6ABX - chains A and B; structure by X-ray diffraction, 1.70 A resolution.

[Chain A (and B)]
Molecule: Citrate synthase
Source organism: Metallosphaera sedula (strain ATCC 51363 / DSM 5348 / JCM 9185 / NBRC 15509 / TH2)
Notes: EC 2.3.3.16; chain B of this document is another copy of the same molecule, construct and numbering; everything in this record applies to it too
Reference sequence: A4YGX6 (A4YGX6_METS5); residues 1-370 here = UniProt positions 1-370
Sequence (378 residues; each row starts with the number of its first residue):
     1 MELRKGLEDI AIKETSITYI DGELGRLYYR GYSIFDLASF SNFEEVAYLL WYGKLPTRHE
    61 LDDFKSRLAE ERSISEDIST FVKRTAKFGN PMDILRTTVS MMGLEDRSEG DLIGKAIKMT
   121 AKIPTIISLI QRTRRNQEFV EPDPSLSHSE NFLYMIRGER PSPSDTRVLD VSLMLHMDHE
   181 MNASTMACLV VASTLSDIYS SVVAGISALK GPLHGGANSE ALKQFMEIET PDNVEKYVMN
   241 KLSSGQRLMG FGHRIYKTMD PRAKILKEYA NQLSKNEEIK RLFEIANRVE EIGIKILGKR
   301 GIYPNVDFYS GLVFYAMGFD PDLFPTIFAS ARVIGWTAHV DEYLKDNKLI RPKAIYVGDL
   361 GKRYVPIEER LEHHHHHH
Unresolved in the structure: 371-378
Sequence notes: expression tag (371-378)
Ligand contacts: citrate anion (FLC): His179, Asn182, His214, Gly215, Gly216, His253, Ile255, Arg262, Asn305, Val306, Phe328, Arg332
What the authors report for this chain:
  - catalytic residues: His214, His253, Asp307
  - binding site for citrate anion: His253, Arg262, Arg332, Arg351
  - conformationally variable residues (loop rearrangement): Pro212 to Ala221

[Interface between chain A and chain B]
Contacting residue pairs (223):
  Leu3(A) - Ala11(B)
  Leu3(A) - Ile12(B)
  Leu3(A) - Lys13(B)
  Leu3(A) - Glu14(B)
  Arg4(A) - Ala11(B)  hydrogen bond (backbone-backbone)
  Lys5(A) - Ile12(B)
  Lys5(A) - Tyr343(B)
  Lys5(A) - Asp346(B)  salt bridge
  Lys5(A) - Lys348(B)  hydrogen bond (backbone-side chain)
  Gly6(A) - Leu349(B)
  Gly6(A) - Ile350(B)
  Gly6(A) - Arg351(B)  hydrogen bond (backbone-backbone)
  Leu7(A) - Leu7(B)  hydrophobic
  Leu7(A) - Ile10(B)  hydrophobic
  Leu7(A) - Ile12(B)  hydrophobic
  Leu7(A) - Ile350(B)  hydrophobic
  Leu7(A) - Arg351(B)
  Leu7(A) - Pro352(B)
  Glu8(A) - Lys348(B)  salt bridge
  Asp9(A) - Met1(B)
  Asp9(A) - Lys353(B)  salt bridge
  Ile10(A) - Arg4(B)
  Ile10(A) - Leu7(B)  hydrophobic
  Ile10(A) - Pro352(B)
  Ile10(A) - Lys353(B)  hydrogen bond (backbone-backbone)
  Ala11(A) - Glu2(B)
  Ala11(A) - Leu3(B)
  Ala11(A) - Arg4(B)  hydrogen bond (backbone-backbone)
  Ala11(A) - Lys5(B)
  Ala11(A) - Lys353(B)
  Ala11(A) - Ile355(B)  hydrophobic
  Ile12(A) - Leu3(B)
  Ile12(A) - Lys5(B)
  Ile12(A) - Leu7(B)  hydrophobic
  Ile12(A) - Pro352(B)  hydrophobic
  Ile12(A) - Lys353(B)  hydrogen bond (backbone-backbone)
  Lys13(A) - Leu3(B)
  Lys13(A) - Ala354(B)
  Lys13(A) - Ile355(B)  hydrogen bond (backbone-backbone)
  Glu14(A) - Leu3(B)
  Glu14(A) - Ile355(B)
  Glu14(A) - Val357(B)
  Thr15(A) - Ala354(B)
  Thr15(A) - Ile355(B)  hydrogen bond (backbone-backbone)
  Thr15(A) - Tyr356(B)
  Thr15(A) - Val357(B)  hydrogen bond (backbone-backbone)
  Thr15(A) - Gly358(B)
  Ser16(A) - Tyr356(B)
  Ser16(A) - Gly358(B)
  Thr18(A) - Tyr356(B)
  Tyr19(A) - Tyr356(B)  hydrophobic
  Tyr19(A) - Leu360(B)  hydrophobic
  Tyr28(A) - Gly361(B)
  Arg30(A) - Lys362(B)
  Gly31(A) - Tyr356(B)
  Gly31(A) - Asp359(B)
  Gly31(A) - Leu360(B)
  Gly31(A) - Gly361(B)  hydrogen bond (backbone-backbone)
  Gly31(A) - Lys362(B)  hydrogen bond (backbone-backbone)
  Tyr32(A) - Lys362(B)
  Tyr32(A) - Arg363(B)
  Tyr32(A) - Tyr364(B)  hydrophobic
  Leu37(A) - Tyr364(B)  hydrophobic
  Phe40(A) - Tyr364(B)  hydrophobic
  Ser41(A) - Tyr364(B)
  Glu45(A) - Tyr364(B)  hydrogen bond
  Glu45(A) - Arg370(B)  salt bridge
  Leu55(A) - Arg370(B)
  Pro56(A) - Ile367(B)
  Pro56(A) - Arg370(B)  hydrogen bond (backbone-side chain)
  Thr57(A) - Ile367(B)
  Arg58(A) - Ile367(B)
  Arg58(A) - Glu368(B)
  Leu61(A) - Ile367(B)  hydrophobic
  Asp77(A) - Arg84(B)  salt bridge
  Phe81(A) - Met101(B)  hydrophobic
  Phe81(A) - Leu104(B)  hydrophobic
  Arg84(A) - Asp77(B)  salt bridge
  Arg84(A) - Glu105(B)  salt bridge
  Thr85(A) - Leu104(B)
  Phe88(A) - Arg107(B)  hydrogen bond (backbone-side chain)
  Gly89(A) - Arg107(B)
  Asn90(A) - Arg107(B)
  Asp93(A) - Gly103(B)
  Asp93(A) - Leu104(B)
  Ile94(A) - Leu104(B)  hydrophobic
  Arg96(A) - Ser100(B)  hydrogen bond
  Arg96(A) - Leu104(B)
  Arg96(A) - Asp197(B)  salt bridge
  Arg96(A) - Ser200(B)  hydrogen bond
  Thr97(A) - Ser100(B)  hydrogen bond
  Thr97(A) - Met101(B)
  Ser100(A) - Arg96(B)  hydrogen bond
  Ser100(A) - Thr97(B)  hydrogen bond
  Met101(A) - Thr97(B)
  Gly103(A) - Asp93(B)
  Leu104(A) - Phe81(B)  hydrophobic
  Leu104(A) - Thr85(B)
  Leu104(A) - Gly89(B)
  Leu104(A) - Asn90(B)
  Leu104(A) - Asp93(B)
  Leu104(A) - Ile94(B)  hydrophobic
  Leu104(A) - Arg96(B)
  Arg107(A) - Phe88(B)
  His179(A) - Arg351(B)  hydrogen bond (backbone-side chain)
  Glu180(A) - Ala354(B)
  Met181(A) - Arg351(B)  hydrogen bond (backbone-side chain)
  Met181(A) - Pro352(B)
  Met181(A) - Lys353(B)
  Asn182(A) - Arg351(B)
  Ala183(A) - Val190(B)
  Ala183(A) - Thr194(B)
  Ala183(A) - Leu349(B)  hydrophobic
  Ala183(A) - Ile350(B)
  Met186(A) - Pro352(B)  hydrophobic
  Ala187(A) - Val190(B)
  Val190(A) - Ala183(B)
  Val190(A) - Ala187(B)
  Val191(A) - Ser207(B)
  Val191(A) - Ala208(B)
  Ser193(A) - Leu213(B)
  Thr194(A) - Ala183(B)
  Thr194(A) - Ala208(B)  hydrogen bond (side chain-backbone)
  Thr194(A) - Gly211(B)
  Thr194(A) - Pro212(B)
  Thr194(A) - Leu213(B)  hydrogen bond (backbone-backbone)
  Thr194(A) - His214(B)
  Leu195(A) - Pro212(B)
  Leu195(A) - Leu213(B)  hydrophobic
  Ser196(A) - Ser207(B)  hydrogen bond (side chain-backbone)
  Ser196(A) - Lys210(B)
  Ser196(A) - Gly211(B)
  Asp197(A) - Lys210(B)  salt bridge
  Ser200(A) - Arg96(B)  hydrogen bond
  Ser200(A) - Ser207(B)
  Val203(A) - Val203(B)  hydrophobic
  Ala204(A) - Val191(B)
  Ala204(A) - Ala204(B)  hydrophobic
  Ser207(A) - Val191(B)
  Ser207(A) - Ser196(B)  hydrogen bond (backbone-side chain)
  Ser207(A) - Ser200(B)
  Ala208(A) - Val191(B)
  Ala208(A) - Thr194(B)  hydrogen bond (backbone-side chain)
  Lys210(A) - Ser196(B)
  Lys210(A) - Asp197(B)  salt bridge
  Gly211(A) - Thr194(B)
  Gly211(A) - Leu195(B)
  Gly211(A) - Ser196(B)
  Pro212(A) - Thr194(B)
  Pro212(A) - Leu195(B)
  Leu213(A) - Ser193(B)
  Leu213(A) - Thr194(B)  hydrogen bond (backbone-backbone)
  Leu213(A) - Asn347(B)
  Leu213(A) - Leu349(B)
  His214(A) - Thr194(B)
  Arg254(A) - Leu349(B)
  Ile255(A) - Arg351(B)
  Tyr343(A) - Lys5(B)
  Asp346(A) - Lys5(B)  salt bridge
  Asn347(A) - Leu213(B)
  Lys348(A) - Lys5(B)
  Lys348(A) - Gly6(B)
  Lys348(A) - Glu8(B)  salt bridge
  Leu349(A) - Gly6(B)
  Leu349(A) - Ala183(B)  hydrophobic
  Leu349(A) - Arg254(B)  hydrogen bond (backbone-side chain)
  Ile350(A) - Gly6(B)
  Ile350(A) - Leu7(B)  hydrophobic
  Ile350(A) - Ala183(B)
  Arg351(A) - Gly6(B)  hydrogen bond (backbone-backbone)
  Arg351(A) - Leu7(B)
  Arg351(A) - Ile20(B)
  Arg351(A) - His179(B)  hydrogen bond (side chain-backbone)
  Arg351(A) - Glu180(B)  salt bridge
  Arg351(A) - Met181(B)  hydrogen bond (side chain-backbone)
  Arg351(A) - Asn182(B)
  Arg351(A) - Arg254(B)  hydrogen bond (backbone-side chain)
  Arg351(A) - Ile255(B)
  Pro352(A) - Leu7(B)
  Pro352(A) - Ile10(B)
  Pro352(A) - Ile12(B)  hydrophobic
  Pro352(A) - Met181(B)
  Pro352(A) - Met186(B)  hydrophobic
  Lys353(A) - Asp9(B)
  Lys353(A) - Ile10(B)  hydrogen bond (backbone-backbone)
  Lys353(A) - Ala11(B)
  Lys353(A) - Ile12(B)  hydrogen bond (backbone-backbone)
  Lys353(A) - Glu180(B)
  Ala354(A) - Lys13(B)
  Ala354(A) - Thr15(B)
  Ala354(A) - Glu180(B)  hydrogen bond (backbone-side chain)
  Ala354(A) - Met181(B)  hydrophobic
  Ile355(A) - Ala11(B)  hydrophobic
  Ile355(A) - Lys13(B)  hydrogen bond (backbone-backbone)
  Ile355(A) - Glu14(B)
  Ile355(A) - Thr15(B)  hydrogen bond (backbone-backbone)
  Tyr356(A) - Thr15(B)
  Tyr356(A) - Ser16(B)  hydrogen bond (side chain-backbone)
  Tyr356(A) - Thr18(B)
  Tyr356(A) - Tyr19(B)  hydrophobic
  Tyr356(A) - Gly31(B)
  Val357(A) - Thr15(B)  hydrogen bond (backbone-backbone)
  Val357(A) - Ser16(B)  hydrogen bond (backbone-side chain)
  Asp359(A) - Gly31(B)
  Leu360(A) - Tyr19(B)  hydrophobic
  Leu360(A) - Gly31(B)
  Gly361(A) - Tyr28(B)
  Gly361(A) - Gly31(B)  hydrogen bond (backbone-backbone)
  Lys362(A) - Arg30(B)
  Lys362(A) - Gly31(B)  hydrogen bond (backbone-backbone)
  Lys362(A) - Tyr32(B)
  Arg363(A) - Tyr32(B)
  Tyr364(A) - Phe40(B)
  Tyr364(A) - Ser41(B)
  Tyr364(A) - Glu45(B)  hydrogen bond
  Val365(A) - Leu55(B)
  Ile367(A) - Pro56(B)
  Ile367(A) - Thr57(B)
  Ile367(A) - Arg58(B)
  Ile367(A) - Leu61(B)  hydrophobic
  Arg370(A) - Glu45(B)  salt bridge
  Arg370(A) - Leu55(B)
  Arg370(A) - Pro56(B)  hydrogen bond (side chain-backbone)
Other interface residues (no listed pair), chain A (98 interface residues in all): Met1, Glu2, Ile17, Ile20, Asp36
Other interface residues (no listed pair), chain B (102 interface residues in all): Ile17, Asp36, Leu37, His253, Val365

[Summary]
Chain A and chain B form an interface of 98 and 102 residues respectively; the contacts include 45 hydrogen
bonds and 14 salt bridges. Polar contacts include Lys5(A)-Asp346(B), Glu8(A)-Lys348(B) and Asp9(A)-Lys353(B).
From the paper: catalytic residues His214(A), His253(A) and Asp307(A); a binding site for citrate anion at
His253(A), Arg262(A) and Arg332(A) among others.
Chain A and chain B are both Citrate synthase (Metallosphaera sedula (strain ATCC 51363 / DSM 5348 / JCM 9185
/ NBRC 15509 / TH2)); the structure, Crystal structure of citrate synthase (Msed_1522) from Metallosphaera
sedula in complex with citrate, was determined by X-ray diffraction, deposited together with 6ABY.
